PDB entry 7MUC | electron microscopy, 3.80 A resolution | chains JC and KC of the 189 polymer chains in the assembly

== Chain JC (and KC) ==
Protein: DotC
Source organism: Legionella pneumophila
Notes: chain KC of this document is another copy of the same molecule, construct and numbering; everything in this record applies to it too
Reference sequence: O52184 (O52184_LEGPN); numbering as in UniProt (aligned over 1-303)
Chain sequence (303 residues; row label = number of the first residue in the row):
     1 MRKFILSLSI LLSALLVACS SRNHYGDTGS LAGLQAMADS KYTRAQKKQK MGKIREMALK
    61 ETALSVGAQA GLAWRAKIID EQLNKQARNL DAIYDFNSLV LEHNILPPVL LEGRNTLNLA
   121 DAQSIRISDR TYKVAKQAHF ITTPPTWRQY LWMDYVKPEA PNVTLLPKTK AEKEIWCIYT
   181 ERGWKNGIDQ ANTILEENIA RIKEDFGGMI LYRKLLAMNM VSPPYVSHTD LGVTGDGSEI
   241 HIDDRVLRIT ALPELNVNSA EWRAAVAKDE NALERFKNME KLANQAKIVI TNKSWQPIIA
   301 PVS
Disordered / not traced: 1-27, 36-56, 162-172, 273-303
From the paper describing this entry:
  - post-translational modification sites: Cys19 (citing earlier work)

== Interface between chain JC and chain KC ==
Contacting residue pairs (44; chain JC residue first):
  Val66(JC) with Leu34(KC), hydrophobic
  Phe140(JC) with Leu119(KC), hydrophobic; Ser124(KC); Ile125(KC), hydrophobic
  Thr142(JC) with Leu119(KC)
  Lys157(JC) with Thr28(KC); Gly29(KC)
  Pro158(JC) with Thr28(KC)
  Glu159(JC) with Thr28(KC)
  Trp176(JC) with Leu34(KC), hydrophobic; Gln35(KC)
  Cys177(JC) with Gln35(KC)
  Thr180(JC) with Leu34(KC)
  Val233(JC) with Trp262(KC), hydrophobic
  Gly235(JC) with Val257(KC)
  Gly237(JC) with Glu254(KC); Leu255(KC), hydrogen bond (backbone-backbone)
  Ser238(JC) with Lys133(KC); Val134(KC), hydrogen bond (backbone-backbone)
  Glu239(JC) with Tyr132(KC); Lys133(KC); Leu255(KC)
  Ile240(JC) with Thr131(KC), hydrogen bond (backbone-side chain); Tyr132(KC), hydrogen bond (backbone-backbone); Leu255(KC), hydrophobic
  His241(JC) with Arg130(KC); Thr131(KC)
  Ile242(JC) with Arg130(KC), hydrogen bond (backbone-backbone)
  Asp243(JC) with Ile127(KC); Ser128(KC); Asp129(KC), hydrogen bond (backbone-backbone)
  Asp244(JC) with Arg126(KC), salt bridge; Ile127(KC); Ser128(KC)
  Arg245(JC) with Arg126(KC); Ile127(KC), hydrogen bond (backbone-backbone)
  Val246(JC) with Ile125(KC); Arg126(KC)
  Leu247(JC) with Ser124(KC); Ile125(KC), hydrogen bond (backbone-backbone)
  Arg248(JC) with Gln123(KC); Ser124(KC)
  Ile249(JC) with Gln123(KC)
  Leu252(JC) with Gln123(KC)
Also at the interface, not in a pair above, chain JC (32 interface residues in all): Ala70, Trp74, His139, Trp184, Leu231, Thr234, Asp236
Also at the interface, not in a pair above, chain KC (24 interface residues in all): Leu31, Ala122, Ser259

== Summary ==
32 residues of chain JC and 24 residues of chain KC are in contact, with 8 hydrogen bonds and 1 salt bridge.
Polar contacts include Asp244(JC)-Arg126(KC), Ile240(JC)-Thr131(KC) and Gly237(JC)-Leu255(KC). The paper
reports a modification site at Cys19(JC).
Chain JC and chain KC are both DotC (Legionella pneumophila); the structure, Legionella pneumophila Dot/Icm
T4SS C1 Reconstruction, was determined by electron microscopy, deposited together with 7MUD, 7MUE, 7MUQ, 7MUS,
7MUV, 7MUW and 7MUY.
